Entry 3NMW (X-ray diffraction, 1.60 A resolution); this record covers chain A.

# Chain A
Name: APC variant protein
Organism: Homo sapiens
Notes: fragment: Armadiilo repeats domain
UniProtKB: Q4LE70 (Q4LE70_HUMAN); residues 407-751 here correspond to UniProt positions 409-753 (UniProt number = residue number + 2)
Amino-acid sequence (354 residues; each row starts with the number of its first residue):
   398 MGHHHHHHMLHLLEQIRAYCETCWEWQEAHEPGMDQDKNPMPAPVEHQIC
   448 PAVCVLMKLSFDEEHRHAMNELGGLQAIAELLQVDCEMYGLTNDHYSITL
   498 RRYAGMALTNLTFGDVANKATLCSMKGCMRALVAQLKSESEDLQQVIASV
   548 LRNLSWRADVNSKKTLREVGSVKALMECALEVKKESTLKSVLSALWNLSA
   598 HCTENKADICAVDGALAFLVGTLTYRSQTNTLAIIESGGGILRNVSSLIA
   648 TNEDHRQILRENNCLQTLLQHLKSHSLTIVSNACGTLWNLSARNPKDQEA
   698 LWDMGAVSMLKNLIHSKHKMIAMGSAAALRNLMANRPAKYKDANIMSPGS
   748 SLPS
Disordered / not traced: 398-402, 429-433, 739-751
Modified / non-standard residues: Mse398, Mse431, Mse743 (selenomethionine); Mse406, Mse438, Mse454, Mse466, Mse485, Mse503, Mse522, Mse526, Mse573, Mse701, Mse706, Mse717, Mse720, Mse730 (selenomethionine; parent Met)
Differences from the reference sequence: expression tag (398-406)
From the paper describing this entry:
  - mutagenesis - F458K, N507K, F510K, N550K: decreased catalytic activity (GEF activity of Asef)

# In short
From the paper: F458K, N507K and F510K, among others, reduce catalytic activity (GEF activity of Asef).
Chain A is APC variant protein (Homo sapiens); the structure, Crystal structure of armadillo repeats domain of
APC, was determined by X-ray diffraction together with 3NMX and 3NMZ from the same study.
